5LQW - chains F and 6 of the 31 polymer chains in the assembly; structure by electron microscopy, 5.80 A resolution (low resolution: residue-level contacts below are approximate; hydrogen-bond / salt-bridge calls are withheld).

[Chain F]
Protein: Pre-mRNA-splicing factor CWC2
Source organism: Saccharomyces cerevisiae
UniProt: Q12046 (CWC2_YEAST); numbering as in UniProt (aligned over 1-339)
Chain sequence (339 residues; numbered 1 to 339; the number before each row is that of its first residue):
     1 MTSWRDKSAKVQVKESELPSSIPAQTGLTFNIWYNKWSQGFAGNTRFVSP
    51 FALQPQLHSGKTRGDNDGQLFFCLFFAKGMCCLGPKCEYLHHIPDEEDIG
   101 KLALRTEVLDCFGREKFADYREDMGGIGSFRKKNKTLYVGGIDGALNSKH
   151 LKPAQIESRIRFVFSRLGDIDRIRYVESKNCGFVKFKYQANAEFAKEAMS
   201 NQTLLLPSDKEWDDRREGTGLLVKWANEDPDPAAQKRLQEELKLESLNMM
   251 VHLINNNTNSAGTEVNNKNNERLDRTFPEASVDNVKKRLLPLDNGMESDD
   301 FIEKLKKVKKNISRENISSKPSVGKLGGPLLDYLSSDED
Disordered / not traced: 1-7, 98-109, 146-153, 225-228, 250-339
Curated features (UniProtKB/Swiss-Prot):
  - zinc finger: Asp-67 to Pro-94 (C3H1-type)
  - modified residue (Phosphoserine): Ser-335, Ser-336
  - mutagenesis: Cys-73 (C73Y: Inhibits cell growth), Gly-79 (G79D: No effect. Synthetic lethal when associated with CLF1 lacking a TPR domain), Cys-87 (C87H: Inhibits cell growth), Phe-186 (F186D: Inhibits cell growth)

[Chain 6]
Molecule: U6 snRNA
Source organism: Saccharomyces cerevisiae
Sequence (112 nucleotides; each row starts with the number of its first residue):
     1 GUUCGCGAAGUAACCCUUCGUGGACAUUUGGUCAAUUUGAAACAAUACAG
    51 AGAUGAUCAGCAGUUCCCCUGCAUAAGGAUGAACCGUUUUACAAAGAGAU
   101 UUAUUUCGUUUU
Disordered / not traced: 103-112

[Chain F / chain 6 interface]
Contacting residue pairs (16; chain F residue first):
  Pro-19(F) with U36(6)
  Ser-20(F) with U36(6)
  Asn-31(F) with A41(6)
  Gly-40(F) with A44(6)
  Arg-46(F) with U37(6)
  Phe-72(F) with A34(6)
  Cys-73(F) with A35(6)
  Phe-75(F) with A35(6)
  Phe-76(F) with A35(6)
  Ala-77(F) with A35(6)
  Lys-78(F) with A35(6)
  Arg-114(F) with G39(6)
  Glu-115(F) with G39(6)
  Ile-127(F) with G39(6)
  Asn-201(F) with U37(6)
  Trp-212(F) with U37(6)
Also at the interface, not in a pair above, chain F (23 interface residues in all): Tyr-34, Gln-39, Leu-74, Phe-112, Phe-117, Gly-125, Asp-213
Also at the interface, not in a pair above, chain 6 (9 interface residues in all): U38, C43

[Overview]
23 residues of chain F face 9 of chain 6 across their interface. UniProt lists 4 mutagenesis sites on chain F.
Chain F is Pre-mRNA-splicing factor CWC2 and chain 6 is U6 snRNA, both from Saccharomyces cerevisiae; the
structure, yeast activated spliceosome, was determined by electron microscopy.
